PDB entry 8W2F | electron microscopy, 3.10 A resolution | chains M and W of the 28 polymer chains in the assembly

Chain M:
Protein: Proteasome subunit beta
Organism: Plasmodium falciparum 3D7
Notes: EC 3.4.25.1
UniProtKB: A0A5K1K7U1 (A0A5K1K7U1_PLAF7); residue numbers follow UniProt; this construct covers 1-240
Chain sequence (240 residues; each row starts with the number of its first residue):
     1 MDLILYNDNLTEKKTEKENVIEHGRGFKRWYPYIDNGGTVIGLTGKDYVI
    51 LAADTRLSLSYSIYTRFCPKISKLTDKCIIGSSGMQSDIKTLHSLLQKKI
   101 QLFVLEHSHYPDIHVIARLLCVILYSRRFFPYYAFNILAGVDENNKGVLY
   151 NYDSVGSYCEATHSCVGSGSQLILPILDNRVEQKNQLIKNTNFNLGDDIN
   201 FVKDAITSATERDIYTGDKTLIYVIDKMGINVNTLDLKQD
Not modelled in the structure: 1-28
Small-molecule neighbours: A1AE6 ((3S)-1-[(2-fluoroethoxy)acetyl]-N-{[(4P)-4-(6-methylpyridin-3-yl)-1,3-thiazol-2-yl]methyl}piperidine-3-carboxamide): Asp35, Ser83, Gly84, Tyr133, Phe135, Asn151, Tyr152, Asp153, Ser157, Tyr158, Cys159, Ser164, Cys165, Val166, Gly167, Ser170, Gln171, Leu174

Chain W:
Protein: Proteasome subunit beta
Organism: Plasmodium falciparum 3D7
Notes: EC 3.4.25.1
UniProtKB: Q8I6T3 (Q8I6T3_PLAF7); residues 1-229 here correspond to UniProt positions 42-270 (UniProt number = residue number + 41)
Chain sequence (229 residues; row label = number of the first residue in the row):
     1 TTICGLVCQNAVILGADTRATEGPIVADKNCSKLHYISKNIWCAGAGVAG
    51 DLEHTTLWLQHNVELHRLNTNTQPRVSMCVSRLTQELFKYQGYKVCAIVL
   101 GGVDVNGPQLYGIHPHGSSCLLPFTALGSGSLNAMAVLEAKYRDNMTIEE
   151 GKNLVCEAICAGIFNDLGSGGNVDICVITKDSYQHIRPYKEPNMRLYHLP
   201 HPTIYPKGTTPILSEKIEYIKKFISVEDA
Not modelled in the structure: 193-201, 221-229

How chain M and chain W interact:
Residue-residue contacts (40):
  Arg56(M) with Leu167(W)
  Ser58(M) with Leu167(W)
  Ser60(M) with Leu167(W)
  Tyr61(M) with Asp166(W); Leu167(W), hydrogen bond (backbone-backbone); Gly168(W)
  Ile63(M) with Leu167(W), hydrophobic
  Arg66(M) with Phe164(W), hydrogen bond (side chain-backbone)
  Leu172(M) with Ile25(W), hydrophobic
  Asn179(M) with Tyr205(W), hydrogen bond
  Asn185(M) with Thr209(W); Pro211(W)
  Gln186(M) with Tyr205(W); Thr209(W)
  Leu187(M) with Gly208(W); Thr209(W), hydrogen bond (backbone-backbone); Pro211(W)
  Ile188(M) with Pro206(W), hydrophobic; Lys207(W); Thr209(W), hydrogen bond (backbone-side chain)
  Glu211(M) with Val26(W); Lys29(W), salt bridge
  Arg212(M) with Pro24(W); Ile25(W); Val26(W), hydrogen bond (backbone-backbone); Ala27(W); Lys29(W)
  Asp213(M) with Pro24(W)
  Ile214(M) with Thr21(W); Pro24(W), hydrogen bond (backbone-backbone); Val26(W), hydrophobic; Leu167(W)
  Tyr215(M) with Pro24(W), hydrophobic; Leu167(W), hydrophobic
  Gln239(M) with Phe164(W)
  Asp240(M) with Arg19(W), salt bridge; Ile163(W); Asp166(W); Ser169(W); Gly171(W)
Interface residues without a listed pair, chain M (21 interface residues in all): Ser62, Lys238
Interface residues without a listed pair, chain W (25 interface residues in all): Gly23, Ser129, Asn165, Gly170, Thr210

Overview:
21 residues of chain M face 25 of chain W across their interface; the contacts include 7 hydrogen bonds and 2
salt bridges. Polar pairs include Glu211(M)-Lys29(W), Asp240(M)-Arg19(W) and Arg66(M)-Phe164(W). Chain M binds
compound A1AE6.
Chain M is Proteasome subunit beta and chain W is Proteasome subunit beta, both from Plasmodium falciparum
3D7; the structure, Plasmodium falciparum 20S proteasome bound to an inhibitor, was determined by electron
microscopy.
